4CFH - chains A and E of the 4 polymer chains in the assembly; structure by X-ray diffraction, 3.24 A resolution.

# Chain A
Protein: 5'-amp-activated protein kinase catalytic subunit alpha-1
Source organism: Rattus norvegicus
Notes: EC 2.7.11.1
UniProtKB: P54645 (AAPK1_RAT); residues 2-470 here correspond to UniProt positions 13-481 (UniProt number = residue number + 11)
Sequence (493 residues; each row starts with the number of its first residue; numbers below 1 keep their minus sign (Met-18 is residue -18)):
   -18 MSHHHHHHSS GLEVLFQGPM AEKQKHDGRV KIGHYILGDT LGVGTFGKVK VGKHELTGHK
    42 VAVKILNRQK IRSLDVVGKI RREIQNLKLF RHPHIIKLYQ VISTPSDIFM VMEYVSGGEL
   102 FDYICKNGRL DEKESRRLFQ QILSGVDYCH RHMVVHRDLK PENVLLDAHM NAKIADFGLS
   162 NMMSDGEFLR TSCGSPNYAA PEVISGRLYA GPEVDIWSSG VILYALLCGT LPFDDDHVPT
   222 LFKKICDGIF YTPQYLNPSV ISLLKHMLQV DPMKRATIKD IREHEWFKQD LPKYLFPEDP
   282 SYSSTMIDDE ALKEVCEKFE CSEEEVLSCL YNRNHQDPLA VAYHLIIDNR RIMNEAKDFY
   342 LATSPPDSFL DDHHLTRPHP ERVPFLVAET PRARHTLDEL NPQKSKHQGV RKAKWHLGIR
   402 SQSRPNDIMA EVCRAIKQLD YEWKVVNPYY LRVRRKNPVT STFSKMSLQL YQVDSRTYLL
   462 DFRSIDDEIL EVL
Disordered / not traced: -18 to 9, 281-320, 375-393, 471-474
Differences from the reference sequence: expression tag (-18 to 1)
Modified / non-standard residues: Thr172 (phosphothreonine; TPO); Thr377 (phosphothreonine; TPO)
Ligand contacts: staurosporine (STU): Leu22, Gly23, Val24, Gly25, Val30, Ala43, Lys45, Ile77, Met93, Glu94, Tyr95, Val96, Gly99, Glu100, Glu143, Asn144, Leu146, Ala156, Asp157
Reported in the primary citation:
  - post-translational modification sites: Thr172

# Chain E
Protein: 5'-amp-activated protein kinase subunit gamma-1
Source organism: Rattus norvegicus
UniProtKB: P80385 (AAKG1_RAT); residue numbers follow UniProt; this construct covers 1-330
Sequence (330 residues; row label = number of the first residue in the row):
     1 MESVAAESAP APENEHSQET PESNSSVYTT FMKSHRCYDL IPTSSKLVVF DTSLQVKKAF
    61 FALVTNGVRA APLWDSKKQS FVGMLTITDF INILHRYYKS ALVQIYELEE HKIETWREVY
   121 LQDSFKPLVC ISPNASLFDA VSSLIRNKIH RLPVIDPESG NTLYILTHKR ILKFLKLFIT
   181 EFPKPEFMSK SLEELQIGTY ANIAMVRTTT PVYVALGIFV QHRVSALPVV DEKGRVVDIY
   241 SKFDVINLAA EKTYNNLDVS VTKALQHRSH YFEGVLKCYL HETLEAIINR LVEAEVHRLV
   301 VVDEHDVVKG IVSLSDILQA LVLTGGEKKP
Disordered / not traced: 1-23, 325-330
Ligand contacts:
  - adenosine monophosphate (AMP), molecule 1: Arg69, Lys169, Ser225, Ile239, Ser241, Phe243, Asp244, Arg268, Gly274, Val275, Leu276, Val296, His297, Arg298, Val300
  - adenosine monophosphate (AMP), molecule 2: His150, Gly198, Thr199, Asn202, Ile203, Ala204, Arg223, Val224, Ser225, Ala226, Leu227, Pro228, His297, Ile311, Ser313, Ser315, Asp316
Reported in the primary citation:
  - conformationally variable residues (side-chain flip): Arg69

# Interface between chain A and chain E
Contacting residue pairs - 36 pairs, chain A then chain E:
  Asn330(A) with Phe178(E)
  Ile333(A) with Leu177(E); Phe178(E)
  Met334(A) with Phe178(E), hydrophobic
  Ala337(A) with Leu177(E), hydrophobic
  Phe340(A) with Arg170(E), hydrogen bond (backbone-side chain); Lys173(E); Phe174(E), hydrophobic; Leu177(E), hydrophobic
  Tyr341(A) with Asp39(E), hydrogen bond (side chain-backbone); Ile41(E); Pro42(E); Thr43(E), hydrogen bond (backbone-side chain); Ser44(E); Phe174(E); Phe178(E)
  Leu342(A) with Thr43(E); Ser44(E)
  Arg358(A) with Glu273(E), salt bridge
  His360(A) with Glu295(E), salt bridge
  Pro361(A) with Phe243(E); Ala294(E); Glu295(E)
  Glu362(A) with Arg69(E), salt bridge; Lys169(E), salt bridge; Phe243(E)
  Pro365(A) with Phe243(E); Ile246(E), hydrophobic
  Phe366(A) with Val64(E), hydrophobic; Gly67(E); Phe243(E), hydrophobic; Ile246(E), hydrophobic
  Val368(A) with His267(E)
  Asn438(A) with Gln79(E)
  Val440(A) with Lys78(E); Gln79(E)
Also at the interface, not in a pair above, chain A (19 interface residues in all): Arg363, Ala369, Glu370
Also at the interface, not in a pair above, chain E (30 interface residues in all): His35, Leu40, Leu63, Val68, Lys77, Asn247, Ala250, Glu251

# Overview
Chain A and chain E form an interface of 19 and 30 residues respectively; the contacts include 3 hydrogen
bonds and 4 salt bridges. Among the polar pairs are Arg358(A)-Glu273(E), His360(A)-Glu295(E) and
Glu362(A)-Arg69(E). Ligands of chain A: staurosporine. Chain E binds adenosine monophosphate. The paper
reports a modification site at Thr172(A); conformational variability at Arg69(E).
Chain A is 5'-amp-activated protein kinase catalytic subunit alpha-1 and chain E is 5'-amp-activated protein
kinase subunit gamma-1, both from Rattus norvegicus; the structure, Structure of an active form of mammalian
AMPK, was determined by X-ray diffraction, deposited together with 2Y8L and 2Y8Q.
